5XXI - chain A; structure by X-ray diffraction, 2.30 A resolution.

Chain A:
Molecule: Cytochrome P450 2C9
Organism: Homo sapiens
Notes: EC 1.14.13.-, 1.14.13.80, 1.14.13.48, 1.14.13.49, 1.14.99.38
UniProt: P11712 (CP2C9_HUMAN); residues 28-490 here = UniProt positions 28-490
Amino-acid sequence (463 residues; each row starts with the number of its first residue):
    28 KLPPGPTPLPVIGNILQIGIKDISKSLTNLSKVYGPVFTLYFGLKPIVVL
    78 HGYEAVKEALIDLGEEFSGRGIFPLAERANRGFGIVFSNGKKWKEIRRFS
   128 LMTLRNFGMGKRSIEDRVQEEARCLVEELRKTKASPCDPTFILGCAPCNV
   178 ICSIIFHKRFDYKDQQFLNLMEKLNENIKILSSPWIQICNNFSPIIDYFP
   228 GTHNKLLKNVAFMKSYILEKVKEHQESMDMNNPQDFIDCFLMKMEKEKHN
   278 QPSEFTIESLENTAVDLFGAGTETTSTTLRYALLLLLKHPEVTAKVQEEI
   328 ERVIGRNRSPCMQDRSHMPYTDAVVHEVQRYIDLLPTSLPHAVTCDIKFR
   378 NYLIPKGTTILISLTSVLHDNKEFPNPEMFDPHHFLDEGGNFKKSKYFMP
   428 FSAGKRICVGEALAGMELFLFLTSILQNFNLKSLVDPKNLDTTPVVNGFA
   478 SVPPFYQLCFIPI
Differences from the reference sequence: engineered mutation I490 (Val in P11712)
Bound ions: heme Fe near C435 (its only coordinating residue here)
Small-molecule neighbours:
  - heme (HEM): R97, I112, V113, W120, R124, L131, I178, L294, A297, G298, T301, T302, T305, Q356, L362, S365, L366, H368, L391, P427, F428, S429, R433, I434, C435, V436, G437, L440, A441, E444
  - Losartan (LSN; [2-butyl-5-chloranyl-3-[[4-[2-(2H-1,2,3,4-tetrazol-5-yl)phenyl]phenyl]methyl]imidazol-4-yl]methanol), molecule 1: F69, I74, G98, F100, L102, A103, R108, F114, Q214, I215, N218, L361, L362, P363, T364, S365, L366, P367, L388, F476, A477
  - Losartan (LSN), molecule 2: A106, R108, V113, F114, K200, L201, N204, I205, L208, Q214, L233, N236, V237, M240, V292, D293, G296, A297, L362, L366
  - Losartan (LSN), molecule 3: Y225, F226, P227, G228, T229, N231, K232, K235
From the paper describing this entry:
  - binding site for Losartan: F100, R108, V113, F114, N204, Q214, N218, F226, P227, G228, T229, K232, V237, V292, T364, S365, F476
  - conformationally variable residues (side-chain flip): R108
  - disease-associated variants - Q214L, I359L, A477T: decreased catalytic activity on losartan (citing earlier work)
  - disease-associated variants - I359T: decreased catalytic activity (citing earlier work)

Overview:
Chain A binds 3 copies of Losartan and heme. From the paper: a binding site for Losartan at F100, R108 and
V113 among others; Q214L, I359L and A477T reduce catalytic activity on losartan.
Chain A is Cytochrome P450 2C9 (Homo sapiens); the structure, Crystal structure of CYP2C9 in complex with
multiple losartan molecules, was determined by X-ray diffraction together with 5X23 and 5X24 from the same
study.
